PDB entry 3HOZ | X-ray diffraction, 3.65 A resolution | chains A and F of the 15 polymer chains in the assembly

Chain A:
Protein: DNA-directed RNA polymerase II subunit RPB1
Source organism: Saccharomyces cerevisiae
Notes: EC 2.7.7.6
UniProtKB: P04050 (RPB1_YEAST); residue numbers follow UniProt; this construct covers 1-1733
Chain sequence (1733 residues; each row starts with the number of its first residue):
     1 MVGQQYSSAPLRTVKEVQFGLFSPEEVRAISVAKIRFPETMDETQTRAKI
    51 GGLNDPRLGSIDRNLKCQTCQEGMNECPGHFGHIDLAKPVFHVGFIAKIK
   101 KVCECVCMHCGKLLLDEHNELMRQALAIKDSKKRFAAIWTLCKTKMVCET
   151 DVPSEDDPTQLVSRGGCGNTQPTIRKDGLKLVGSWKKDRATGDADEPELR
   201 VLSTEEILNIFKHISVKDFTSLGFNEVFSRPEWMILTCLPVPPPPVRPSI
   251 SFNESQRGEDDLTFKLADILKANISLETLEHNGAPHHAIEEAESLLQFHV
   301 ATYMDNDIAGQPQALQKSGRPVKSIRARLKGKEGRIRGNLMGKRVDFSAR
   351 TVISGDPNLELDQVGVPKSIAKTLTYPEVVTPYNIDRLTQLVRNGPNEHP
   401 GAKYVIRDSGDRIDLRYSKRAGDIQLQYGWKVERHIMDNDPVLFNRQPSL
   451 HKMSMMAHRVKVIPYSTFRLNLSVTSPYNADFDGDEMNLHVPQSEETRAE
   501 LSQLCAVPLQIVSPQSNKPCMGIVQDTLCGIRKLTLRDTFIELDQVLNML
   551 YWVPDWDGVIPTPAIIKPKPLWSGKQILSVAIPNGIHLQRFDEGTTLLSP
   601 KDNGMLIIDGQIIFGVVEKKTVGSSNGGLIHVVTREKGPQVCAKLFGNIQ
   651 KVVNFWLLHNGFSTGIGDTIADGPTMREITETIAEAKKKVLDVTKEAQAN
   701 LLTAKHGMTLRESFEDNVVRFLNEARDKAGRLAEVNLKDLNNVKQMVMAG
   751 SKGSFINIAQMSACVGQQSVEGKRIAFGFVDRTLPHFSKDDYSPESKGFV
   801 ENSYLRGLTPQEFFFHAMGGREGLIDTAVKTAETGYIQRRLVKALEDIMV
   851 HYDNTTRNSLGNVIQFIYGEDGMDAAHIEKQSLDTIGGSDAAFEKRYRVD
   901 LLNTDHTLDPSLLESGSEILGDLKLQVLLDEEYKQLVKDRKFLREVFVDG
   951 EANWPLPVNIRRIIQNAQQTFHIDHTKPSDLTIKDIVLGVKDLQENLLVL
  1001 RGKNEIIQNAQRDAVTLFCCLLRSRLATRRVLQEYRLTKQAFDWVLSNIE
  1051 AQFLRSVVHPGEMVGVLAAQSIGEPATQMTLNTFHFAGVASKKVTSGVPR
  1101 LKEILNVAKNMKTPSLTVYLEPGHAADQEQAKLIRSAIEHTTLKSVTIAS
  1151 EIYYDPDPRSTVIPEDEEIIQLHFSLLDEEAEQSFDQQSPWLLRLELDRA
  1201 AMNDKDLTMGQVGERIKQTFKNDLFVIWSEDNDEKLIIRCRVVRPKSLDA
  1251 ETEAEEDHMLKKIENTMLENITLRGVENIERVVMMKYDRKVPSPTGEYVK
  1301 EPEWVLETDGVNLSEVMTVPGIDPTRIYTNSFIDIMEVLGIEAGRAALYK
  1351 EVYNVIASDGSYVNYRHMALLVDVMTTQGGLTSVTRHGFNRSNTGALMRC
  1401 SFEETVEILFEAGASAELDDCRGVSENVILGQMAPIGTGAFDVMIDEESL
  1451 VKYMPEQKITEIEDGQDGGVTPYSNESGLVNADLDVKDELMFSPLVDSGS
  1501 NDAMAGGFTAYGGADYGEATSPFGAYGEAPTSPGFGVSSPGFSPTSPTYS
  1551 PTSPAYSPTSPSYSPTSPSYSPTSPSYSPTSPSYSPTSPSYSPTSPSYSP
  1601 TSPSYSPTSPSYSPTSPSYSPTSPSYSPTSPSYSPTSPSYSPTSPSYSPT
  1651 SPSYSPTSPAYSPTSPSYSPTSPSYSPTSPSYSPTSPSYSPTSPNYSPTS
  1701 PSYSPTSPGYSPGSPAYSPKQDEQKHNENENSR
Unresolved in the structure: 1, 188-194, 1082-1092, 1176-1185, 1246-1253, 1456-1733
Bound ions: Zn2+ site 1: Cys-67, Cys-70, Cys-77, His-80; Zn2+ site 2: Cys-107, Cys-110, Cys-148, Cys-167; Mg2+: Asp-481, Asp-483, Asp-485
Curated features (UniProtKB/Swiss-Prot):
  - region: Pro-248 to Asp-260 (Lid loop), Asn-306 to Lys-323 (Rudder loop), Pro-810 to Glu-822 (Bridging helix)
  - binding site (Zn(2+)): Cys-67, Cys-70, Cys-77, His-80, Cys-107, Cys-110, Cys-148, Cys-167
  - binding site (Mg(2+)): Asp-481, Asp-483, Asp-485
  - modified residue: Thr-1471 (Phosphothreonine)
  - cross-link (Glycyl lysine isopeptide (Lys-Gly)): Lys-695 (interchain with G-Cter in ubiquitin), Lys-1246 (interchain with G-Cter in ubiquitin), Lys-1350 (interchain with G-Cter in ubiquitin)
  - natural variant: Ser-1653 to Pro-1659 (deletion: In strain: A364A)
  - mutagenesis: Lys-1246 (K1246R: Impairs ubiquitination during transcription stress)
From the paper describing this entry:
  - binding site for the 18-nt RNA strand: Asp-483

Chain F:
Protein: DNA-directed RNA polymerases I, II, and III subunit RPABC2
Source organism: Saccharomyces cerevisiae
Notes: EC 2.7.7.6
UniProtKB: P20435 (RPAB2_YEAST); numbering as in UniProt (aligned over 1-155)
Chain sequence (155 residues; row label = number of the first residue in the row):
     1 MSDYEEAFNDGNENFEDFDVEHFSDEETYEEKPQFKDGETTDANGKTIVT
    51 GGNGPEDFQQHEQIRRKTLKEKAIPKDQRATTPYMTKYERARILGTRALQ
   101 ISMNAPVFVDLEGETDPLRIAMKELAEKKIPLVIRRYLPDGSFEDWSVEE
   151 LIVDL
Unresolved in the structure: 1-68
Curated features (UniProtKB/Swiss-Prot):
  - region: Leu-111 to Leu-132 (Leucine-zipper)
  - modified residue: Ser-24 (Phosphoserine)

Interface between chain A and chain F:
Residue-residue contacts (77):
  Val-379(A) / Ser-102(F)
  Val-380(A) / Asn-104(F)
  Thr-381(A) / Ser-102(F)  hydrogen bond (side chain-backbone)
  Thr-381(A) / Asn-104(F)  hydrogen bond
  Pro-382(A) / Asn-104(F)
  Tyr-383(A) / Val-107(F)
  Tyr-383(A) / Leu-111(F)
  Tyr-383(A) / Thr-115(F)
  Tyr-383(A) / Ile-120(F)  hydrophobic
  Ser-494(A) / Leu-99(F)
  Glu-495(A) / Ala-98(F)
  Glu-495(A) / Leu-99(F)
  Glu-495(A) / Pro-117(F)
  Glu-496(A) / Gly-95(F)
  Glu-496(A) / Leu-99(F)
  Ala-499(A) / Gly-95(F)
  Gln-503(A) / Arg-90(F)
  Gln-503(A) / Ala-91(F)
  Leu-504(A) / Tyr-88(F)  hydrophobic
  Leu-504(A) / Ala-91(F)  hydrophobic
  His-851(A) / Pro-139(F)
  Tyr-852(A) / Thr-81(F)
  Tyr-852(A) / Thr-86(F)
  Tyr-852(A) / Glu-89(F)  hydrogen bond
  Tyr-852(A) / Arg-136(F)
  Tyr-852(A) / Tyr-137(F)
  Asp-853(A) / Leu-138(F)
  Asp-853(A) / Pro-139(F)
  Arg-857(A) / Pro-139(F)
  Asp-874(A) / Lys-87(F)  salt bridge
  Arg-1001(A) / Ala-80(F)
  Arg-1001(A) / Thr-81(F)
  Arg-1001(A) / Pro-83(F)
  Leu-1054(A) / Tyr-84(F)
  Arg-1055(A) / Asp-154(F)  salt bridge
  Arg-1055(A) / Leu-155(F)
  His-1059(A) / Thr-86(F)
  His-1059(A) / Lys-87(F)  hydrogen bond (side chain-backbone)
  His-1059(A) / Leu-155(F)
  Pro-1060(A) / Thr-86(F)
  Gly-1061(A) / Tyr-88(F)
  Glu-1062(A) / Lys-87(F)  salt bridge
  Glu-1062(A) / Tyr-88(F)  hydrogen bond
  Met-1433(A) / Arg-92(F)
  Gly-1437(A) / Tyr-88(F)
  Thr-1438(A) / Tyr-88(F)
  Thr-1438(A) / Arg-92(F)  hydrogen bond (backbone-side chain)
  Phe-1441(A) / Tyr-88(F)
  Phe-1441(A) / Glu-89(F)
  Phe-1441(A) / Arg-92(F)
  Phe-1441(A) / Arg-135(F)
  Asp-1442(A) / Val-133(F)
  Asp-1442(A) / Ile-134(F)
  Asp-1442(A) / Arg-135(F)  hydrogen bond (backbone-backbone)
  Asp-1442(A) / Tyr-137(F)  hydrogen bond
  Val-1443(A) / Arg-92(F)
  Val-1443(A) / Leu-132(F)  hydrophobic
  Val-1443(A) / Val-133(F)
  Met-1444(A) / Pro-131(F)
  Met-1444(A) / Leu-132(F)
  Met-1444(A) / Val-133(F)  hydrogen bond (backbone-backbone)
  Met-1444(A) / Arg-135(F)
  Met-1444(A) / Asp-145(F)
  Ile-1445(A) / Pro-131(F)
  Ile-1445(A) / Leu-132(F)  hydrophobic
  Asp-1446(A) / Pro-131(F)  hydrogen bond (backbone-backbone)
  Asp-1446(A) / Val-133(F)
  Ser-1449(A) / Glu-149(F)
  Leu-1450(A) / Phe-108(F)  hydrophobic
  Leu-1450(A) / Pro-131(F)  hydrophobic
  Lys-1452(A) / Glu-149(F)  salt bridge
  Tyr-1453(A) / Phe-108(F)
  Tyr-1453(A) / Lys-128(F)  hydrogen bond (side chain-backbone)
  Tyr-1453(A) / Lys-129(F)
  Tyr-1453(A) / Ile-130(F)
  Tyr-1453(A) / Pro-131(F)
  Tyr-1453(A) / Glu-149(F)  hydrogen bond
Also at the interface, not in a pair above, chain A (44 interface residues in all): Gly-429, Ser-502, Gly-1002, Lys-1003, Ala-1051, Gly-1439, Ala-1440, Met-1454
Also at the interface, not in a pair above, chain F (45 interface residues in all): Asp-77, Thr-82, Met-85, Leu-94, Thr-96, Ile-101, Leu-118

Overview:
44 residues of chain A face 45 of chain F across their interface; the contacts include 12 hydrogen bonds and 4
salt bridges. Polar pairs include Asp-874(A)/Lys-87(F), Arg-1055(A)/Asp-154(F) and Glu-1062(A)/Lys-87(F). From
the paper: a binding site for the 18-nt RNA strand at Asp-483(A).
Here chain A is DNA-directed RNA polymerase II subunit RPB1 and chain F is DNA-directed RNA polymerases I, II,
and III subunit RPABC2, both from Saccharomyces cerevisiae. Entry 3HOZ (Complete RNA polymerase II elongation
complex IV with a T-U mismatch and a frayed RNA 3'-guanine) was determined by X-ray diffraction (same
publication as 3HOU, 3HOV, 3HOW, 3HOX and 3HOY).
